Entry 7OAE (electron microscopy, 2.00 A resolution); this record covers chains B and J of the 42 polymer chains in the assembly.

== Chain B (and J) ==
Molecule: Fungal defensin plectasin
Source organism: Pseudoplectania nigrella
Notes: chain J of this document is another copy of the same molecule, construct and numbering; everything in this record applies to it too
UniProtKB: Q53I06 (DEFPL_PSENR); residues 1-40 here correspond to UniProt positions 56-95 (UniProt number = residue number + 55)
Amino-acid sequence (40 residues; row label = number of the first residue in the row):
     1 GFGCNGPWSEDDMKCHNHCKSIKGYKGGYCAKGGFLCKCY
Construct notes: conflict S9 (Asp64 in Q53I06), K14 (Gln69 in Q53I06), L36 (Val91 in Q53I06)
Disulfide bonds: C4-C30, C15-C37, C19-C39
Curated features (UniProtKB/Swiss-Prot):
  - region: A31 to F35, C37 (Binds to membrane interface)
  - binding site (beta-D-GlcNAc-(1->4)-Mur2Ac(oyl-L-Ala-gamma-D-Glu-L-Lys-D-Ala-D-Ala)-di-trans,octa-cis-undecaprenyl diphosphate): F2, G3, C4, D12, H18, Y29, A31, G33, C37, K38
From the paper describing this entry:
  - self-association interface (contacts with another copy of this molecule); pairs are residue here / residue on that copy: W8-G33 (hydrogen bond), S21-K23 (backbone contact), K23-K23 (backbone contact), W8

== Interface between chain B and chain J ==
Pairs across the interface (9):
  S21(B) - S21(J)
  I22(B) - S21(J)
  I22(B) - I22(J)
  I22(B) - K23(J)
  K23(B) - S21(J)  hydrogen bond (backbone-backbone)
  K23(B) - I22(J)
  K23(B) - K23(J)  hydrogen bond (backbone-backbone)
  G24(B) - K23(J)
  Y25(B) - K23(J)
Other interface residues (no listed pair), chain J (4 interface residues in all): K20

== Summary ==
Chain B and chain J form an interface of 5 and 4 residues respectively; the contacts include 2 hydrogen bonds.
Backbone hydrogen bonds pair K23(B)-S21(J) and K23(B)-K23(J). UniProt lists 10
beta-D-GlcNAc-(1->4)-Mur2Ac(oyl-L-Ala-gamma-D-Glu-L-Lys-D-Ala-D-Ala)-di-trans,octa-cis-undecaprenyl
diphosphate-binding residues on chain B. From the paper: a self-association interface involving W8(B), S21(B)
and K23(B).
Both chains are Fungal defensin plectasin (Pseudoplectania nigrella). Entry 7OAE (Cryo-EM structure of the
plectasin fibril (double strands)) was determined by electron microscopy together with 7O76 and 7OAG from the
same study.
